4ZBJ - chains B and C of the 4 polymer chains in the assembly; structure by X-ray diffraction, 2.25 A resolution.

Chain B:
Name: Histone H3
Source organism: Xenopus laevis
UniProt: Q10453 (H331_CAEEL); residues 61-135 here correspond to UniProt positions 62-136 (UniProt number = residue number + 1)
Amino-acid sequence (77 residues; row label = number of the first residue in the row):
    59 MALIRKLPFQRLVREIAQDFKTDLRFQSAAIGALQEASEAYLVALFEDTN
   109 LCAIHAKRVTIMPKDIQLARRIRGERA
Disordered / not traced: 59, 134-135
Differences from the reference sequence: initiating methionine (59); expression tag (60); engineered mutation A102 (Gly103 in Q10453)
UniProt features mapped onto this chain:
  - modified residue: K79 (N6-methyllysine)
Reported in the primary citation:
  - mutagenesis - A87S/I89V/G90M, G90M: decreased binding to UBN1(122-148)
  - specificity-determining residues: G90
  - mutagenesis - A87S, I89V: unchanged binding to UBN1
  - mutagenesis - G90M: abolished binding to Ubinuclein-1
  - mutagenesis - A87S, I89V: unchanged binding to Ubinuclein-1
  - mutagenesis - S96C: unchanged binding to GST-UBN1(92-175)

Chain C:
Name: Histone H4
Source organism: Xenopus laevis
UniProt: P62799 (H4_XENLA); residues 20-102 here correspond to UniProt positions 21-103 (UniProt number = residue number + 1)
Amino-acid sequence (84 residues; each row starts with the number of its first residue):
    19 MKVLRDNIQGITKPAIRRLARRGGVKRISGLIYEETRGVLKVFLENVIRD
    69 AVTYTEHAKRKTVTAMDVVYALKRQGRTLYGFGG
Disordered / not traced: 19-20
Differences from the reference sequence: initiating methionine (19)
UniProt features mapped onto this chain:
  - modified residue: K20 (N6,N6,N6-trimethyllysine), K31 (N6-(2-hydroxyisobutyryl)lysine), K44 (N6-(2-hydroxyisobutyryl)lysine), S47 (Phosphoserine), Y51 (Phosphotyrosine), K59 (N6-(2-hydroxyisobutyryl)lysine), K77 (N6-(2-hydroxyisobutyryl)lysine), K79 (N6-(2-hydroxyisobutyryl)lysine), Y88 (Phosphotyrosine), K91 (N6-(2-hydroxyisobutyryl)lysine)
  - cross-link (Glycyl lysine isopeptide (Lys-Gly)): K31 (interchain with G-Cter in UFM1), K91 (interchain with G-Cter in ubiquitin)

Interface between chain B and chain C:
Residue-residue contacts (76):
  L61(B) - R36(C)  hydrogen bond (backbone-side chain)
  L61(B) - L37(C)  hydrophobic
  L61(B) - R40(C)
  I62(B) - L37(C)  hydrophobic
  P66(B) - G28(C)
  F67(B) - L62(C)  hydrophobic
  R69(B) - N25(C)
  L70(B) - N25(C)
  L70(B) - I26(C)  hydrophobic
  L70(B) - I29(C)  hydrophobic
  L70(B) - L58(C)  hydrophobic
  L70(B) - L62(C)  hydrophobic
  E73(B) - R23(C)
  E73(B) - D24(C)  hydrogen bond (side chain-backbone)
  E73(B) - N25(C)  hydrogen bond
  I74(B) - L62(C)  hydrophobic
  I74(B) - E63(C)
  I74(B) - I66(C)  hydrophobic
  F78(B) - R67(C)
  F78(B) - V70(C)  hydrophobic
  D81(B) - K79(C)
  L82(B) - V70(C)  hydrophobic
  L82(B) - K79(C)
  L82(B) - V81(C)  hydrophobic
  R83(B) - K79(C)  hydrogen bond (backbone-backbone)
  R83(B) - T80(C)
  R83(B) - V81(C)  hydrogen bond (backbone-backbone)
  F84(B) - V81(C)  hydrophobic
  Q85(B) - T80(C)
  Q85(B) - V81(C)  hydrogen bond (backbone-backbone)
  Q85(B) - T82(C)
  Q85(B) - A83(C)
  A87(B) - A83(C)
  A88(B) - V81(C)
  A88(B) - T82(C)
  A88(B) - A83(C)
  A88(B) - V86(C)
  A91(B) - V86(C)  hydrophobic
  L92(B) - V65(C)  hydrophobic
  L92(B) - V86(C)  hydrophobic
  A95(B) - L90(C)  hydrophobic
  S96(B) - L58(C)
  S96(B) - F61(C)
  S96(B) - L62(C)
  Y99(B) - V57(C)
  Y99(B) - F61(C)  hydrophobic
  L100(B) - L37(C)  hydrophobic
  V101(B) - L37(C)
  V101(B) - R40(C)
  V101(B) - G41(C)
  L103(B) - V57(C)  hydrophobic
  F104(B) - A38(C)  hydrophobic
  F104(B) - V43(C)
  F104(B) - T54(C)
  E105(B) - G41(C)
  E105(B) - Y98(C)  hydrogen bond
  D106(B) - Y98(C)
  N108(B) - G42(C)
  N108(B) - V43(C)
  T118(B) - R45(C)  hydrogen bond
  I119(B) - V43(C)  hydrophobic
  I119(B) - I46(C)  hydrophobic
  I119(B) - I50(C)
  M120(B) - I50(C)
  P121(B) - L49(C)  hydrophobic
  P121(B) - I50(C)
  P121(B) - E53(C)
  I124(B) - I50(C)  hydrophobic
  I124(B) - E53(C)
  I124(B) - T54(C)
  I124(B) - V57(C)  hydrophobic
  Q125(B) - E53(C)  hydrogen bond
  R128(B) - V57(C)
  R128(B) - V60(C)
  R131(B) - T96(C)  hydrogen bond (backbone-side chain)
  R131(B) - Y98(C)  hydrogen bond
Also at the interface, not in a pair above, chain B (41 interface residues in all): V71, A75, E97, A102, E133
Also at the interface, not in a pair above, chain C (44 interface residues in all): L22, A33, I34, S47, K59, Q93

In short:
The interface between chain B and chain C involves 41 residues on one side and 44 on the other; the contacts
include 11 hydrogen bonds. Polar contacts include L61(B)-R36(C), E73(B)-D24(C) and E73(B)-N25(C). The paper
reports that A87S/I89V/G90M and G90M of chain B reduce binding to UBN1(122-148); the specificity determinant
G90(B); 5 substitutions were tested in all.
Here chain B is Histone H3 and chain C is Histone H4, both from Xenopus laevis. Entry 4ZBJ (UBN1 peptide bound
to H3.3/H4/Asf1) was determined by X-ray diffraction.
